7ZTV - chain A; structure by X-ray diffraction, 1.94 A resolution.

# Chain A
Molecule: Androgen receptor
From: Homo sapiens
UniProtKB: P15207 (ANDR_RAT); residues 672-920 here correspond to UniProt positions 654-902 (UniProt number = residue number - 18)
Chain sequence (249 residues; each row starts with the number of its first residue):
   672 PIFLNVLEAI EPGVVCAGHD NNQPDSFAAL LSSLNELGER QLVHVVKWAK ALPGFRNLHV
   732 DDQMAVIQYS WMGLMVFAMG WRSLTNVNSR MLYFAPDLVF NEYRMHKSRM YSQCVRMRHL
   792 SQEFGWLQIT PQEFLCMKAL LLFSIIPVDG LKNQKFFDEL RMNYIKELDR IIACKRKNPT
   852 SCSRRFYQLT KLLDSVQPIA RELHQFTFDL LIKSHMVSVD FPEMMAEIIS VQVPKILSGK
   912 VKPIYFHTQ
Unresolved in the structure: 846-851
Sequence notes: engineered mutation Leu755 (Phe737 in P15207)
Swiss-Prot annotation at these positions:
  - binding site (17beta-hydroxy-5alpha-androstan-3-one): Asn706, Arg753, Thr878
  - site: Lys721 (Interaction with coactivator LXXL and FXXFY motifs), Glu898 (Interaction with coactivator FXXLF and FXXFY motifs)
  - modified residue: Tyr916 (Phosphotyrosine)
  - cross-link (Glycyl lysine isopeptide (Lys-Gly)): Lys846 (interchain with G-Cter in ubiquitin), Lys848 (interchain with G-Cter in ubiquitin)
From the paper describing this entry:
  - disease-associated variants - F755L (citing earlier work)
  - mutagenesis - F755L (between 5 deg and 6 degC): decreased stability
  - conformationally variable residues (loop rearrangement, side-chain flip): Lys721, Ser760, Arg761, Tyr774, His777, Lys778, Phe827, Arg841, Glu894
  - contacts within the chain: Asn759-Arg761 (hydrogen bond), Arg761-Glu773
  - interface residues: Arg761
  - conformationally variable residues: Cys687 to Asn693, Lys884 to Val888 (from molecular simulation)
  - post-translational modification sites: Ser792 (citing earlier work)

# In short
UniProt lists 3 residues binding 17beta-hydroxy-5alpha-androstan-3-one. From the paper: F755L reduces
stability; the interface residue Arg761.
Chain A is Androgen receptor (Homo sapiens); the structure, Crystal structure of mutant AR-LBD (F755L) bound
to dihydrotestosterone, was determined by X-ray diffraction together with 7ZTX, 7ZTZ, 7ZU1 and 7ZU2 from the
same study.
